PDB entry 5XYU | electron microscopy, 3.45 A resolution | chains A and C of the 20 polymer chains in the assembly

== Chain A ==
Molecule: 16S RNA
Organism: Mycobacterium smegmatis (strain ATCC 700084 / mc(2)155)
Sequence (1528 nucleotides; each row starts with the number of its first residue):
     1 UUUUUGUUUG GAGAGUUUGA UCCUGGCUCA GGACGAACGC UGGCGGCGUG CUUAACACAU
    61 GCAAGUCGAA CGGAAAGGCC CUUUCGGGGG UACUCGAGUG GCGAACGGGU GAGUAACACG
   121 UGGGUGAUCU GCCCUGCACU UUGGGAUAAG CCUGGGAAAC UGGGUCUAAU ACCGAAUACA
   181 CCCUGCUGGU CGCAUGGCCU GGUAGGGGAA AGCUUUUGCG GUGUGGGAUG GGCCCGCGGC
   241 CUAUCAGCUU GUUGGUGGGG UGAUGGCCUA CCAAGGCGAC GACGGGUAGC CGGCCUGAGA
   301 GGGUGACCGG CCACACUGGG ACUGAGAUAC GGCCCAGACU CCUACGGGAG GCAGCAGUGG
   361 GGAAUAUUGC ACAAUGGGCG CAAGCCUGAU GCAGCGACGC CGCGUGAGGG AUGACGGCCU
   421 UCGGGUUGUA AACCUCUUUC AGCACAGACG AAGCGCAAGU GACGGUAUGU GCAGAAGAAG
   481 GACCGGCCAA CUACGUGCCA GCAGCCGCGG UAAUACGUAG GGUCCGAGCG UUGUCCGGAA
   541 UUACUGGGCG UAAAGAGCUC GUAGGUGGUU UGUCGCGUUG UUCGUGAAAA CUCACAGCUU
   601 AACUGUGGGC GUGCGGGCGA UACGGGCAGA CUAGAGUACU GCAGGGGAGA CUGGAAUUCC
   661 UGGUGUAGCG GUGGAAUGCG CAGAUAUCAG GAGGAACACC GGUGGCGAAG GCGGGUCUCU
   721 GGGCAGUAAC UGACGCUGAG GAGCGAAAGC GUGGGGAGCG AACAGGAUUA GAUACCCUGG
   781 UAGUCCACGC CGUAAACGGU GGGUACUAGG UGUGGGUUUC CUUCCUUGGG AUCCGUGCCG
   841 UAGCUAACGC AUUAAGUACC CCGCCUGGGG AGUACGGCCG CAAGGCUAAA ACUCAAAGGA
   901 AUUGACGGGG GCCCGCACAA GCGGCGGAGC AUGUGGAUUA AUUCGAUGCA ACGCGAAGAA
   961 CCUUACCUGG GUUUGACAUG CACAGGACGC CGGCAGAGAU GUCGGUUCCC UUGUGGCCUG
  1021 UGUGCAGGUG GUGCAUGGCU GUCGUCAGCU CGUGUCGUGA GAUGUUGGGU UAAGUCCCGC
  1081 AACGAGCGCA ACCCUUGUCU CAUGUUGCCA GCACGUUAUG GUGGGGACUC GUGAGAGACU
  1141 GCCGGGGUCA ACUCGGAGGA AGGUGGGGAU GACGUCAAGU CAUCAUGCCC CUUAUGUCCA
  1201 GGGCUUCACA CAUGCUACAA UGGCCGGUAC AAAGGGCUGC GAUGCCGUGA GGUGGAGCGA
  1261 AUCCUUUCAA AGCCGGUCUC AGUUCGGAUC GGGGUCUGCA ACUCGACCCC GUGAAGUCGG
  1321 AGUCGCUAGU AAUCGCAGAU CAGCAACGCU GCGGUGAAUA CGUUCCCGGG CCUUGUACAC
  1381 ACCGCCCGUC ACGUCAUGAA AGUCGGUAAC ACCCGAAGCC GGUGGCCUAA CCCUUGUGGA
  1441 GGGAGCCGUC GAAGGUGGGA UCGGCGAUUG GGACGAAGUC GUAACAAGGU AGCCGUACCG
  1501 GAAGGUGCGG CUGGAUCACC UCCUUUCU
Unresolved in the structure: 1-8, 75-95, 161-163, 215-217, 420-426, 451-458, 494, 628, 820-827, 980-992, 1005-1024, 1066-1080, 1113-1123, 1144-1151, 1266-1268, 1434-1438, 1457, 1516-1528
Ion coordination: Mg2+ site 1 near U17 (its only coordinating residue here); Mg2+ site 2 near G25 (its only coordinating residue here); Mg2+ site 3 near A105 (its only coordinating residue here); Mg2+ site 4: A112, G113, G289; Mg2+ site 5: G299, G538; Mg2+ site 6 near A315 (its only coordinating residue here); Mg2+ site 7: C330, C352; Mg2+ site 8 near A540 (its only coordinating residue here); Mg2+ site 9: A552, A553, A554; Mg2+ site 10 near C558 (its only coordinating residue here); Mg2+ site 11 near A728 (its only coordinating residue here); Mg2+ site 12: A739, G740; 16 more Mg2+ sites not listed

== Chain C ==
Molecule: 30S ribosomal protein S3
Organism: Mycobacterium smegmatis (strain ATCC 700084 / mc(2)155)
UniProt: A0QSD7 (RS3_MYCS2); numbering as in UniProt (aligned over 1-275)
Amino-acid sequence (275 residues; each row starts with the number of its first residue):
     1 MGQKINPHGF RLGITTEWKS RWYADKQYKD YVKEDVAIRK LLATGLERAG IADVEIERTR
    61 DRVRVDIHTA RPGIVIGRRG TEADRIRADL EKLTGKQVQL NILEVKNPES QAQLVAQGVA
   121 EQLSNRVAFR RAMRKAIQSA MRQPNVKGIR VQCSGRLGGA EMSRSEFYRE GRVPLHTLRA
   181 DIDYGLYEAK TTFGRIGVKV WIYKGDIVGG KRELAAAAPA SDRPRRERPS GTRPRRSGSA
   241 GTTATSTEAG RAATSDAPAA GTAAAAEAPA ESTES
Unresolved in the structure: 1, 43-50, 75-80, 143-145, 204-275

== Interface between chain A and chain C ==
Residue-residue contacts (62):
  A512(A) - Phe193(C)  base contact
  A1035(A) - Arg156(C)  hydrogen bond to the sugar
  A1035(A) - Glu161(C)  hydrogen bond to the sugar
  A1035(A) - Phe193(C)  base contact
  U1036(A) - Glu161(C)  phosphate contact
  U1036(A) - Met162(C)  phosphate contact
  U1036(A) - Ser163(C)  hydrogen bond to the phosphate
  U1036(A) - Arg195(C)  sugar contact
  G1037(A) - Ser154(C)  sugar contact
  G1037(A) - Gly155(C)  phosphate contact
  G1037(A) - Glu188(C)  hydrogen bond to the sugar
  G1037(A) - Arg195(C)  sugar contact
  G1037(A) - Gly197(C)  phosphate contact
  G1038(A) - Ser154(C)  phosphate contact
  G1038(A) - Glu188(C)  sugar contact
  G1038(A) - Gly197(C)  phosphate contact
  G1038(A) - Lys199(C)  salt bridge to the phosphate
  C1039(A) - Lys199(C)  salt bridge to the phosphate
  U1040(A) - Gly2(C)  base contact
  G1041(A) - Gly2(C)  hydrogen bond to the base
  U1042(A) - Gly2(C)  base contact
  U1042(A) - Gln3(C)  hydrogen bond to the base
  G1086(A) - Arg169(C)  hydrogen bond to the sugar
  G1086(A) - Arg172(C)  phosphate contact
  C1087(A) - Arg169(C)  sugar contact
  C1087(A) - Arg172(C)  salt bridge to the phosphate
  C1087(A) - Val173(C)  phosphate contact
  C1087(A) - Pro174(C)  phosphate contact
  G1088(A) - Pro174(C)  phosphate contact
  G1088(A) - Leu175(C)  hydrogen bond to the phosphate
  G1088(A) - His176(C)  salt bridge to the phosphate
  C1089(A) - His176(C)  salt bridge to the phosphate
  A1091(A) - His176(C)  base contact
  A1091(A) - Thr177(C)  base contact
  A1091(A) - Arg179(C)  base contact
  C1092(A) - His176(C)  hydrogen bond to the base
  C1092(A) - Thr177(C)  base contact
  C1092(A) - Leu178(C)  hydrogen bond to the base
  C1092(A) - Arg179(C)  hydrogen bond to the base
  C1093(A) - Leu178(C)  sugar contact
  A1169(A) - Phe10(C)  sugar contact
  U1170(A) - Ile5(C)  phosphate contact
  U1170(A) - Phe10(C)  sugar contact
  U1170(A) - His176(C)  hydrogen bond to the sugar
  G1171(A) - Gln3(C)  sugar contact
  G1171(A) - Lys4(C)  phosphate contact
  G1171(A) - Ile5(C)  hydrogen bond to the phosphate
  G1171(A) - His176(C)  sugar contact
  A1172(A) - Gln3(C)  phosphate contact
  A1172(A) - Lys4(C)  phosphate contact
  C1173(A) - Arg150(C)  salt bridge to the phosphate
  G1174(A) - Gln3(C)  hydrogen bond to the base
  G1174(A) - Phe167(C)  phosphate contact
  A1177(A) - Met162(C)  base contact
  A1185(A) - Glu188(C)  sugar contact
  A1185(A) - Arg195(C)  hydrogen bond to the sugar
  U1186(A) - Arg195(C)  sugar contact
  G1187(A) - Thr192(C)  phosphate contact
  G1187(A) - Phe193(C)  hydrogen bond to the sugar
  G1187(A) - Gly194(C)  sugar contact
  C1237(A) - Lys26(C)  sugar contact
  G1259(A) - Lys26(C)  hydrogen bond to the base
Also at the interface, not in a pair above, chain A (29 interface residues in all): U1175
Also at the interface, not in a pair above, chain C (35 interface residues in all): Ile14, Gly171, Tyr184, Leu186, Ile196

== Overview ==
Chain A and chain C form an interface of 29 and 35 residues respectively; the contacts include 17 hydrogen
bonds and 6 salt bridges. Polar pairs include G1041(A)-Gly2(C), U1042(A)-Gln3(C) and C1092(A)-His176(C). The
Mg2+ site 4 is built by A112(A), G113(A) and G289(A).
Chain A is 16S RNA and chain C is 30S ribosomal protein S3, both from Mycobacterium smegmatis (strain ATCC
700084 / mc(2)155); the structure, Small subunit of Mycobacterium smegmatis ribosome, was determined by
electron microscopy (same publication as 5XYM).
